Entry 4LL8 (X-ray diffraction, 3.58 A resolution); this record covers chains A and B of the 3 polymer chains in the assembly.

== Chain A ==
Molecule: Myosin-4
Organism: Saccharomyces cerevisiae
Notes: fragment: UNP P32492 residues 918-1073, 1089-1471
UniProt: P32492 (MYO4_YEAST); the construct lacks a stretch of the UniProt sequence and is renumbered around it, so the offset changes along the chain: 918-1063 = UniProt 918-1063; 1078-1087 = UniProt 1064-1073; 1088-1098 = UniProt 1089-1099; 1100-1471 = UniProt 1100-1471
Chain sequence (539 residues; each row starts with the number of its first residue; note: 15 numbers in that range are skipped by the numbering (no residue carries them; nothing is unmodelled there)):
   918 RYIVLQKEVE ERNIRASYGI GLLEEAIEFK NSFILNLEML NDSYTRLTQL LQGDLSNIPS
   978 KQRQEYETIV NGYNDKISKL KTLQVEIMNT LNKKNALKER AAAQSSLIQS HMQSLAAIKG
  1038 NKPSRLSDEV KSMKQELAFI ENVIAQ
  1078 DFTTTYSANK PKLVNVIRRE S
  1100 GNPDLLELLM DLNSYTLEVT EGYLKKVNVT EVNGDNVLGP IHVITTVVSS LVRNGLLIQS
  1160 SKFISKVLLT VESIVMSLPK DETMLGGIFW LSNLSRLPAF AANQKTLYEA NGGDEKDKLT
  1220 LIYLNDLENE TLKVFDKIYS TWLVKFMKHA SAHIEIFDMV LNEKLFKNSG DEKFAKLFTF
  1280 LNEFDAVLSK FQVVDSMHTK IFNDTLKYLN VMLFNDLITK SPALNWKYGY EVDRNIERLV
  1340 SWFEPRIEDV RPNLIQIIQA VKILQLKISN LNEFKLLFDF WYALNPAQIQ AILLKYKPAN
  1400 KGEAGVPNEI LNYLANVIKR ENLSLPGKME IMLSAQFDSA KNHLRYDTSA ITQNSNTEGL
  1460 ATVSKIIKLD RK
Not modelled in the structure: 918-1015, 1035-1037, 1078-1084, 1469-1471
Construct notes: engineered mutation Ala1018 (Lys in P32492), Ala1019 (Lys in P32492), Ala1020 (Lys in P32492), Ser1113 (Cys in P32492), Ser1288 (Cys in P32492), Ser1320 (Cys in P32492)

== Chain B ==
Molecule: SWI5-dependent HO expression protein 3
Organism: Saccharomyces cerevisiae
Notes: fragment: UNP P38272 residues 81-311
UniProt: P38272 (SHE3_YEAST); residues 60-290 here correspond to UniProt positions 81-311 (UniProt number = residue number + 21)
Chain sequence (235 residues; row label = number of the first residue in the row):
    56 MEHMESKLLE NLNLLKNENE NLNSIFERKN KKLKELEKDY SELSNRYNEQ KEKMDQLSKL
   116 AKNSSAIEQS CSEKLQNMEV NYNSLLESQN LYRDHYSDEI SKLNEKIGLL ELELSNQNLN
   176 YGSDTSSNSD IELNLNKFND SVKDLKSLET EKDSKLSKII THSLDELNLQ SWLNLYQTNE
   236 NLISTFAEKM DLKDVLKRND EKISNKGAVV QTLKKNVQTQ VESNNADALS SNNAQ
Not modelled in the structure: 56-58, 172-290
Construct notes: expression tag (56-59)
From the paper describing this entry:
  - self-association interface (contacts with another copy of this molecule): Cys126
  - mutagenesis - Y137E, Y147E: decreased co-localization with Myosin-4 (chain A)

== Chain A / chain B interface ==
Pairs across the interface (24):
  Ser1023(A) with Leu169(B); Ser170(B)
  Gln1026(A) with Glu166(B); Ser170(B), hydrogen bond
  Ser1027(A) with Ser170(B)
  Met1029(A) with Glu166(B)
  Gln1030(A) with Glu166(B)
  Leu1043(A) with Tyr151(B), hydrophobic
  Glu1046(A) with Ile155(B)
  Met1050(A) with Ile155(B); Leu158(B), hydrophobic; Asn159(B); Ile162(B), hydrophobic
  Glu1053(A) with Ile162(B); Glu166(B)
  Leu1054(A) with Ile162(B), hydrophobic
  Phe1056(A) with Glu166(B)
  Ile1057(A) with Glu166(B)
  Ile1061(A) with Leu169(B), hydrophobic
  Glu1372(A) with Tyr137(B), hydrogen bond; Leu141(B)
  Leu1375(A) with Gln144(B)
  Leu1376(A) with Leu141(B), hydrophobic
  Phe1379(A) with Gln144(B)
Interface residues without a listed pair, chain A (19 interface residues in all): Ser1022, Val1047
Interface residues without a listed pair, chain B (13 interface residues in all): Asn145, Leu165
From the paper, about this interface:
  - interface residues, chain A: Phe1056(A), Ile1057(A)
  - interface residues, chain B: Tyr137(B), Tyr147(B)

== Summary ==
19 residues of chain A and 13 residues of chain B are in contact, with 2 hydrogen bonds. Polar contacts
include Gln1026(A)-Ser170(B) and Glu1372(A)-Tyr137(B). From the paper: Y137E and Y147E of chain B reduce
co-localization with Myosin-4 (chain A); interface residues Phe1056(A), Ile1057(A) and Tyr137(B) among others.
Chain A is Myosin-4 and chain B is SWI5-dependent HO expression protein 3, both from Saccharomyces cerevisiae;
the structure, Complex of carboxy terminal domain of Myo4p and She3p middle fragment, was determined by X-ray
diffraction together with 4LL6 and 4LL7 from the same study.
